Entry 7L2U (electron microscopy, 3.47 A resolution); this record covers chains A and D of the 6 polymer chains in the assembly.

== Chain A (and D) ==
Name: Transient receptor potential cation channel subfamily V member 1
Source organism: Rattus norvegicus
Notes: chain D of this document is another copy of the same molecule, construct and numbering; everything in this record applies to it too
UniProtKB: O35433 (TRPV1_RAT); residue numbers follow UniProt; this construct covers 110-603, 627-764
Chain sequence (637 residues; numbered 105 to 764; 23 numbers in that range are skipped by the numbering (no residue carries them; nothing is unmodelled there); the number before each row is that of its first residue):
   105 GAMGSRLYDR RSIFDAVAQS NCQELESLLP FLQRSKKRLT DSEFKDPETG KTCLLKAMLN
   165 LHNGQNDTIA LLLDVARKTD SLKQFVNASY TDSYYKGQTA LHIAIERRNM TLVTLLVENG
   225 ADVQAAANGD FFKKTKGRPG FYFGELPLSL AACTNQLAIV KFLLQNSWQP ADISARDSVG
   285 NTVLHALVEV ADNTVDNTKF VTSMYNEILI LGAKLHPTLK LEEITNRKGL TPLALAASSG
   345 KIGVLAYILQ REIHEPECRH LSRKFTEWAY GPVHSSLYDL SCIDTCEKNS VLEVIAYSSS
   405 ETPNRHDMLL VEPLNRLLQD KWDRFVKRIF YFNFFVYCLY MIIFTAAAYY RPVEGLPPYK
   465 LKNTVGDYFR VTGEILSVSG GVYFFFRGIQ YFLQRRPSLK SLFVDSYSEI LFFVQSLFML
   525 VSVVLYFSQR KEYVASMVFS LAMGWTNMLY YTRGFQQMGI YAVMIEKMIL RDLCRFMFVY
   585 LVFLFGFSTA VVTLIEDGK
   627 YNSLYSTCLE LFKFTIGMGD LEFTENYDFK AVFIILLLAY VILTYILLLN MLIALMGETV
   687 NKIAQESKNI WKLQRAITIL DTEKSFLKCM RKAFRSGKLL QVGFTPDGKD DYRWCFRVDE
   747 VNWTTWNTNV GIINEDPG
Unresolved in the structure: 105-190, 238-242, 752-764 (chain D: 105-191, 238-242, 752-764)
Sequence notes: expression tag (105-109)
Ion coordination: Na+: Gly643 (shared with 1 residue of chain C; Gly643(D) of chain D)
Small-molecule neighbours:
  - XJ7 ((2S)-1-(butanoyloxy)-3-{[(R)-hydroxy{[(1r,2R,3S,4S,5R,6S)-2,3,4,5,6-pentahydroxycyclohexyl]oxy}phosphoryl]oxy}propan-2-yl tridecanoate): Arg409, His410, Val508, Asp509, Ser510, Tyr511, Ser512, Leu515, Met547, Thr550, Leu553, Tyr554, Arg557, Glu570, Lys571, Ile573, Ile696, Leu699, Gln700, Ile703
  - XKP ((11R,14S)-17-amino-14-hydroxy-8,14-dioxo-9,13,15-trioxa-14lambda~5~-phosphaheptadecan-11-yl decanoate): Leu630, Tyr631, Cys634, Leu635, Phe638
Curated features (UniProtKB/Swiss-Prot):
  - region: Glu684 to Phe712 (AD)
  - motif: Gly643 to Asp646 (Selectivity filter)
  - binding site (ATP): Arg115, Lys155, Lys160, Asn164, Tyr199 to Gln202, Glu210, Arg211
  - binding site (resiniferatoxin): Tyr511, Ser512, Thr550, Arg557
  - binding site (Na(+)): Gly643
  - binding site (Ca(2+)): Asp646
  - modified residue: Ser116 (Phosphoserine), Thr144 (Phosphothreonine), Thr370 (Phosphothreonine), Ser502 (Phosphoserine), Thr704 (Phosphothreonine)
  - mutagenesis: Arg114 (R114E: Abolishes capsaicin-evoked current and binding to resiniferatoxin; Abolishes sensitivity to acid), Arg115 (R115D: Abolishes capsaicin-evoked current and binding to resiniferatoxin), Ser116 (S116A: Abolishes phosphorylation by PKCM and enhances channel response to capsaicin by PKCM), Lys155 (K155A: Abolishes ATP binding. Abolishes CALM binding. Impairs normal desensitization by repeated exposure to capsaicin), Lys160 (K160A: Abolishes ATP binding. Abolishes CALM binding), Tyr199 (Y199A: Strongly reduces affinity for ATP; when associated with A-202), Gln202 (Q202A: Strongly reduces affinity for ATP; when associated with A-199), Ser502 (S502A: Largely reduces PMA enhancement of capsaicin-evoked currents, but no effect on direct activation by PMA. Loss of activation by capsaicin and loss of vanilloid binding ...), Tyr511 (Y511A: Loss of sensitivity to capsaicin), Met547 (M547L: Reduces binding to resiniferatoxin), Thr550 (T550I: Reduces sensitivity to capsaicin 10-fold; no effect on sensitivity to resiniferatoxin. Reduces binding to resiniferatoxin), Glu636 (E636K: Abolishes channel activity. Restored channel activity; when associated with E-639; E636Q: Slight modification of pore attributes), 7 further mutagenesis entries in UniProt
Reported in the primary citation:
  - Na+ coordination: Gly643
  - conformationally variable residues (register shift, side-chain flip): Gly643, Leu678, Ile679, Met682
  - binding site for Na+: Gly643

== Interface between chain A and chain D ==
Pairs across the interface (53):
  Tyr374(A) - Glu210(D)  hydrogen bond
  Tyr374(A) - Phe236(D)
  Tyr374(A) - Phe245(D)  hydrophobic
  Tyr374(A) - Phe247(D)
  Pro376(A) - Phe245(D)
  Thr449(A) - Thr593(D)
  Ala452(A) - Thr597(D)
  Tyr453(A) - Val596(D)  hydrophobic
  Tyr453(A) - Glu600(D)
  Arg455(A) - Thr597(D)  hydrogen bond (side chain-backbone)
  Arg455(A) - Leu598(D)
  Arg455(A) - Glu600(D)  salt bridge
  Val457(A) - Glu600(D)
  Lys535(A) - Phe655(D)
  Val538(A) - Phe655(D)  hydrophobic
  Met541(A) - Thr597(D)
  Val542(A) - Thr597(D)
  Val542(A) - Leu598(D)  hydrophobic
  Phe543(A) - Leu662(D)  hydrophobic
  Trp549(A) - Phe589(D)  hydrophobic
  Trp549(A) - Gly590(D)
  Gln561(A) - Arg579(D)  hydrogen bond (backbone-side chain)
  Met562(A) - Arg579(D)
  Met562(A) - Val583(D)  hydrophobic
  Tyr565(A) - Phe580(D)
  Tyr565(A) - Asn676(D)
  Met568(A) - Asn676(D)
  Met568(A) - Ala680(D)  hydrophobic
  Ile569(A) - Leu673(D)  hydrophobic
  Ile569(A) - Asn676(D)  hydrogen bond (backbone-side chain)
  Met572(A) - Ile672(D)
  Met572(A) - Asn676(D)
  Ile573(A) - Ile672(D)  hydrophobic
  Leu577(A) - Ile672(D)  hydrophobic
  Leu577(A) - Leu675(D)  hydrophobic
  Tyr631(A) - Ile660(D)
  Phe638(A) - Leu664(D)  hydrophobic
  Lys639(A) - Leu647(D)
  Ile642(A) - Leu647(D)  hydrophobic
  Ile642(A) - Tyr671(D)  hydrophobic
  Met644(A) - Gly645(D)
  Met644(A) - Asp646(D)
  Met644(A) - Leu647(D)
  Leu678(A) - Leu675(D)  hydrophobic
  Leu681(A) - Leu675(D)  hydrophobic
  Leu681(A) - Ile679(D)  hydrophobic
  Met682(A) - Ile679(D)  hydrophobic
  Met682(A) - Met682(D)  hydrophobic
  Thr685(A) - Ile679(D)
  Trp749(A) - Val294(D)
  Trp749(A) - Asp296(D)  hydrogen bond
  Trp749(A) - Asn301(D)
  Thr751(A) - Arg212(D)  hydrogen bond (backbone-side chain)
Other interface residues (no listed pair), chain A (42 interface residues in all): Trp372, Val377, Ala539, Leu545, Ala546, Thr550, Leu553, Leu635, Met677, Asp745
Other interface residues (no listed pair), chain D (49 interface residues in all): Phe235, Pro243, Thr298, Phe582, Val586, Phe587, Phe591, Ala594, Ser629, Leu630, Phe640, Glu648, Val658, Ile661, Val667, Leu678

== Overview ==
Chain A and chain D form an interface of 42 and 49 residues respectively, with 6 hydrogen bonds and 1 salt
bridge. Polar contacts include Arg455(A)-Glu600(D), Tyr374(A)-Glu210(D) and Arg455(A)-Thr597(D). Chain A binds
compound XJ7 and compound XKP. From the paper: a binding site for Na+ at Gly643(A); Na+ coordination by
Gly643(A).
Chain A and chain D are both Transient receptor potential cation channel subfamily V member 1 (Rattus
norvegicus); the structure, cryo-EM structure of DkTx-bound minimal TRPV1 in open state, was determined by
electron microscopy together with 7L2M, 7L2R and 7L2T from the same study.
